PDB entry 7MT3 | electron microscopy, 2.80 A resolution | chains 2 and A of the 54 polymer chains in the assembly

== Chain 2 ==
Name: 50S ribosomal protein L34
Source organism: Mycobacterium tuberculosis (strain ATCC 25618 / H37Rv)
Reference sequence: P9WH93 (RL34_MYCTU); numbering as in UniProt (aligned over 1-47)
Sequence (47 residues; each row starts with the number of its first residue):
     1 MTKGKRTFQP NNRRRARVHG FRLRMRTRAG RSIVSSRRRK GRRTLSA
Unresolved in the structure: 1, 46-47

== Chain A ==
Molecule: 23S rRNA
Source organism: Mycobacterium tuberculosis (strain ATCC 25618 / H37Rv)
Sequence (3138 nucleotides; each row starts with the number of its first residue):
     1 UUGUAAGUGU CUAAGGGCGC AUGGUGGAUG CCUUGGCAUC GAGAGCCGAU GAAGGACGUG
    61 GGAGGCUGCG AUAUGCCUCG GGGAGCUGUC AACCGAGCGU GGAUCCGAGG AUUUCCGAAU
   121 GGGGAAACCC AGCACGAGUG AUGUCGUGCU ACCCGCAUCU GAAUAUAUAG GGUGCGGGAG
   181 GGAACGCGGG GAAGUGAAAC AUCUCAGUAC CCGUAGGAGG AGAAAACAAU UGUGAUUCCG
   241 CAAGUAGUGG CGAGCGAACG CGGAACAGGC UAAACCGCAC GCAUGGGUAA CCGGGUAGGG
   301 GUUGUGUGUG CGGGGUUGUG GGAGGAUAUG UCUCAGCGCU ACCCGGCUGA GAGGCAGUCA
   361 GAAAGUGUCG UGGUUAGCGG AAGUGGCCUG GGAUGGUCUG CCGUAGACGG UGAGAGCCCG
   421 GUACGCGAAA ACCCGGCACC UGCCUAGUAU CAAUUCCCGA GUAGCAGCGG GCCCGUGGAA
   481 UCCGCUGUGA AUCCGCCGGG ACCACCCGGU AAGCCUAAAU ACUCCUCGAU GACCGAUAGC
   541 GGAUUAGUAC CGUGAGGGAA UGGUGAAAAG UACCCCGGGA GGGGAGUGAA AGAGUACCUG
   601 AAACCGUGUG CCUACAAUCC GUCAGAGCCU CCUUUUCCUC UCCGGAGGAG GGUGGUGAUG
   661 GCGUGCCUUU UGAAGAAUGA GCCUGCGAGU CAGGGACAUG UCGCAAGGUU AACCCGUGUG
   721 GGGUAGCCGC AGCGAAAGCG AGUCUGAAUA GGGCGACCCA CACGCGCAUA CGCGCGUGUG
   781 AAUAGUGGCG UGUUCUGGAC CCGAAGCGGA GUGAUCUACC CAUGGCCAGG GUGAAGCGCG
   841 GGUAAGACCG CGUGGAGGCC CGAACCCACU UAGGUUGAAG ACUGAGGGGA UGAGCUGUGG
   901 GUAGGGGUGA AAGGCCAAUC AAACUCCGUG AUAGCUGGUU CUCCCCGAAA UGCAUUUAGG
   961 UGCAGCGUUG CGUGGUUCAC CGCGGAGGUA GAGCUACUGG AUGGCCGAUG GGCCCUACUA
  1021 GGUUACUGAC GUCAGCCAAA CUCCGAAUGC CGUGGUGUAA AGCGUGGCAG UGAGACGGCG
  1081 GGGGAUAAGC UCCGUACGUC GAAAGGGAAA CAGCCCAGAU CGCCGGCUAA GGCCCCCAAG
  1141 CGUGUGCUAA GUGGGAAAGG AUGUGCAGUC GCAAAGACAA CCAGGAGGUU GGCUUAGAAG
  1201 CAGCCACCCU UGAAAGAGUG CGUAAUAGCU CACUGGUCAA GUGAUUGUGC GCCGAUAAUG
  1261 UAGCGGGGCU CAAGCACACC GCCGAAGCCG CGGCACAUCC ACCUUGUGGU GGGUGUGGGU
  1321 AGGGGAGCGU CCCUCAUUCA GCGAAGCCAC CGGGUGACCG GUGGUGGAGG GUGGGGGAGU
  1381 GAGAAUGCAG GCAUGAGUAG CGACAAGGCA AGUGAGAACC UUGCCCGCCG AAAGACCAAG
  1441 GGUUCCUGGG CCAGGCCAGU CCGCCCAGGG UGAGUCGGGA CCUAAGGCGA GGCCGACAGG
  1501 CGUAGUCGAU GGACAACGGG UUGAUAUUCC CGUACCCGUG UGUGGGCGCC CGUGACGAAU
  1561 CAGCGGUACU AACCACCCAA AACCGGAUCG AUCACUCCCC UUCGGGGGUG UGGAGUUCUG
  1621 GGGCUGCGUG GGAACUUCGC UGGUAGUAGU CAAGCGAAGG GGUGACGCAG GAAGGUAGCC
  1681 GUACCAGUCA GUGGUAACAC UGGGGCAAGC CGGUAGGGAG AGCGAUAGGC AAAUCCGUCG
  1741 CUCACUAAUC CUGAGAGGUG ACGCAUAGCC GGUUGAGGCG AAUUCGGUGA UCCUCUGCUG
  1801 CCAAGAAAAG CCUCUAGCGA GCACACACAC GGCCCGUACC CCAAACCGAC ACAGGUGGUC
  1861 AGGUAGAGCA UACCAAGGCG UACGAGAUAA CUAUGGUUAA GGAACUCGGC AAAAUGCCCC
  1921 CGUAACUUCG GGAGAAGGGG GACCGGAAUA UCGUGAACAC CCUUGCGGUG GGAGCGGGAU
  1981 CCGGUCGCAG AAACCAGUGA GGAGCGACUG UUUACUAAAA ACACAGGUCC GUGCGAAGUC
  2041 GCAAGACGAU GUAUACGGAC UGACGCCUGC CCGGUGCUGG AAGGUUAAGA GGACCCGUUA
  2101 ACCCGCAAGG GUGAAGCGGA GAAUUUAAGC CCCAGUAAAC GGCGGUGGUA ACUAUAACCA
  2161 UCCUAAGGUA GCGAAAUUCC UUGUCGGGUA AGUUCCGACC UGCACGAAUG GCGUAACGAC
  2221 UUCUCAACUG UCUCAACCAU AGACUCGGCG AAAUUGCACU ACGAGUAAAG AUGCUCGUUA
  2281 CGCGCGGCAG GACGAAAAGA CCCCGGGACC UUCACUACAA CUUGGUAUUG AUGUUCGGUA
  2341 CGGUUUGUGU AGGAUAGGUG GGAGACUGUG AAACCUCGAC GCCAGUUGGG GCGGAGUCGU
  2401 UGUUGAAAUA CCACUCUGAU CGUAUUGGGC AUCUAACCUC GAACCCUGAA UCGGGUUUAG
  2461 GGACAGUGCC UGGCGGGUAG UUUAACUGGG GCGGUUGCCU CCUAAAAUGU AACGGAGGCG
  2521 CCCAAAGGUU CCCUCAACCU GGACGGCAAU CAGGUGGCGA GUGUAAAUGC ACAAGGGAGC
  2581 UUGACUGCGA GACUUACAAG UCAAGCAGGG ACGAAAGUCG GGAUUAGUGA UCCGGCACCC
  2641 CCGAGUGGAA GGGGUGUCGC UCAACGGAUA AAAGGUACCC CGGGGAUAAC AGGCUGAUCU
  2701 UCCCCAAGAG UCCAUAUCGA CGGGAUGGUU UGGCACCUCG AUGUCGGCUC GUCGCAUCCU
  2761 GGGGCUGGAG CAGGUCCCAA GGGUUGGGCU GUUCGCCCAU UAAAGCGGCA CGCGAGCUGG
  2821 GUUUAGAACG UCGUGAGACA GUUCGGUCUC UAUCCGCCGC GCGCGUCAGA AACUUGAGGA
  2881 AACCUGUCCC UAGUACGAGA GGACCGGGAC GGACGAACCU CUGGUGCACC AGUUGUCCCG
  2941 CCAGGGGCAC CGCUGGAUAG CCACGUUCGG UCAGGAUAAC CGCUGAAAGC AUCUAAGCGG
  3001 GAAACCUUCU CCAAGAUCAG GUUUCUCACC CACUUGGUGG GAUAAGGCCC CCCGCAGAAC
  3061 ACGGGUUCAA UAGGUCAGAC CUGGAAGCUC AGUAAUGGGU GUAGGGAACU GGUGCUAACC
  3121 GGCCGAAAAC UUACAACA
Unresolved in the structure: 1-4, 1013-1022, 3133-3138
Modified positions: 5MU (5-methyluridine 5'-monophosphate) at position 2177; OMG (o2'-methylguanosine-5'-monophosphate) at position 2791
Ion coordination: Mg2+ site 1: C31, G1370; Mg2+ site 2: C46, G217; Mg2+ site 3: G60, G65, U89; Mg2+ site 4 near U72 (its only coordinating residue here); Mg2+ site 5 near U120 (its only coordinating residue here); Mg2+ site 6: A162, U166; Mg2+ site 7: G194, U2481; Mg2+ site 8 near G194 (its only coordinating residue here); Mg2+ site 9: A199, C200; Mg2+ site 10 near G220 (its only coordinating residue here); Mg2+ site 11 near C251 (its only coordinating residue here); Mg2+ site 12: G379, G421; 147 more Mg2+ sites not listed

== Chain 2 / chain A interface ==
Residue-residue contacts (91):
  Thr-2(2) / U817(A)  hydrogen bond to the phosphate
  Thr-2(2) / C867(A)  hydrogen bond to the phosphate
  Thr-2(2) / A2014(A)  base contact
  Lys-3(2) / C882(A)  phosphate contact
  Lys-3(2) / U883(A)  salt bridge to the phosphate
  Lys-3(2) / G1854(A)  hydrogen bond to the phosphate
  Lys-3(2) / G1855(A)  salt bridge to the phosphate
  Gly-4(2) / G1854(A)  hydrogen bond to the base
  Gly-4(2) / G1855(A)  sugar contact
  Lys-5(2) / C816(A)  salt bridge to the phosphate
  Lys-5(2) / U817(A)  salt bridge to the phosphate
  Lys-5(2) / G1855(A)  sugar contact
  Arg-6(2) / C816(A)  sugar contact
  Arg-6(2) / A918(A)  hydrogen bond to the base
  Arg-6(2) / C1847(A)  sugar contact
  Arg-6(2) / G1848(A)  sugar contact
  Thr-7(2) / U815(A)  hydrogen bond to the sugar
  Thr-7(2) / C816(A)  sugar contact
  Thr-7(2) / A917(A)  base contact
  Phe-8(2) / U553(A)  sugar contact
  Phe-8(2) / U815(A)  sugar contact
  Phe-8(2) / C1847(A)  hydrogen bond to the sugar
  Phe-8(2) / G1848(A)  phosphate contact
  Gln-9(2) / U815(A)  hydrogen bond to the sugar
  Gln-9(2) / C816(A)  phosphate contact
  Gln-9(2) / C1847(A)  sugar contact
  Pro-10(2) / G1440(A)  sugar contact
  Pro-10(2) / C1847(A)  sugar contact
  Asn-11(2) / U815(A)  base contact
  Asn-11(2) / G899(A)  hydrogen bond to the phosphate
  Asn-11(2) / A1439(A)  phosphate contact
  Asn-11(2) / G1440(A)  phosphate contact
  Asn-12(2) / A125(A)  base contact
  Asn-12(2) / G1440(A)  hydrogen bond to the phosphate
  Asn-12(2) / G1441(A)  hydrogen bond to the phosphate
  Arg-13(2) / G899(A)  hydrogen bond to the phosphate
  Arg-13(2) / G900(A)  salt bridge to the phosphate
  Arg-13(2) / G1508(A)  phosphate contact
  Arg-14(2) / U815(A)  salt bridge to the phosphate
  Arg-14(2) / G899(A)  salt bridge to the phosphate
  Arg-14(2) / G900(A)  salt bridge to the phosphate
  Arg-15(2) / U553(A)  hydrogen bond to the phosphate
  Arg-15(2) / G554(A)  salt bridge to the phosphate
  Arg-15(2) / U815(A)  base contact
  Ala-16(2) / A125(A)  sugar contact
  Ala-16(2) / A126(A)  phosphate contact
  Arg-17(2) / A125(A)  salt bridge to the phosphate
  Arg-17(2) / G900(A)  salt bridge to the phosphate
  Val-18(2) / G813(A)  phosphate contact
  Val-18(2) / A814(A)  phosphate contact
  His-19(2) / U553(A)  hydrogen bond to the base
  His-19(2) / G554(A)  sugar contact
  His-19(2) / G813(A)  salt bridge to the phosphate
  Phe-21(2) / A126(A)  stacking on the base
  Arg-22(2) / G124(A)  hydrogen bond to the base
  Arg-22(2) / A125(A)  salt bridge to the phosphate
  Arg-22(2) / A126(A)  hydrogen bond to the phosphate
  Arg-24(2) / G554(A)  hydrogen bond to the sugar
  Arg-24(2) / A555(A)  sugar contact
  Arg-24(2) / U812(A)  phosphate contact
  Arg-24(2) / G813(A)  salt bridge to the phosphate
  Met-25(2) / A118(A)  phosphate contact
  Arg-26(2) / C1488(A)  sugar contact
  Arg-28(2) / C212(A)  salt bridge to the phosphate
  Arg-28(2) / G213(A)  salt bridge to the phosphate
  Arg-28(2) / A1498(A)  hydrogen bond to the sugar
  Arg-28(2) / G1499(A)  phosphate contact
  Ala-29(2) / G811(A)  phosphate contact
  Ala-29(2) / U812(A)  phosphate contact
  Ile-33(2) / A555(A)  phosphate contact
  Ile-33(2) / U812(A)  sugar contact
  Ser-35(2) / G182(A)  phosphate contact
  Ser-36(2) / G556(A)  hydrogen bond to the phosphate
  Arg-37(2) / A555(A)  salt bridge to the phosphate
  Arg-37(2) / G556(A)  salt bridge to the phosphate
  Arg-38(2) / A53(A)  base contact
  Arg-38(2) / G54(A)  hydrogen bond to the sugar
  Arg-39(2) / G182(A)  salt bridge to the phosphate
  Arg-39(2) / A183(A)  salt bridge to the phosphate
  Lys-40(2) / G547(A)  base contact
  Lys-40(2) / G557(A)  salt bridge to the phosphate
  Lys-40(2) / G558(A)  base contact
  Gly-41(2) / G547(A)  sugar contact
  Gly-41(2) / U548(A)  phosphate contact
  Arg-42(2) / G547(A)  hydrogen bond to the sugar
  Arg-42(2) / U548(A)  salt bridge to the phosphate
  Arg-42(2) / G556(A)  hydrogen bond to the base
  Arg-42(2) / G557(A)  hydrogen bond to the base
  Arg-42(2) / G558(A)  base contact
  Arg-43(2) / U548(A)  hydrogen bond to the phosphate
  Leu-45(2) / A126(A)  base contact
Interface residues without a listed pair, chain 2 (37 interface residues in all): Gly-20
Interface residues without a listed pair, chain A (51 interface residues in all): G117, G181, A881, G897, G1487, A1509, C1846

== In short ==
The interface between chain 2 and chain A involves 37 residues on one side and 51 on the other; the contacts
include 24 hydrogen bonds, 22 salt bridges and 1 aromatic stacking contact. Among the polar pairs are
Gly-4(2)/G1854(A), Arg-6(2)/A918(A) and His-19(2)/U553(A).
Chain 2 is 50S ribosomal protein L34 and chain A is 23S rRNA, both from Mycobacterium tuberculosis (strain
ATCC 25618 / H37Rv); the structure, Mtb 70S with P/E tRNA, was determined by electron microscopy together with
7MSC, 7MSH, 7MSM, 7MSZ, 7MT2 and 7MT7 from the same study.
